Entry 9D94 (electron microscopy, 3.00 A resolution); this record covers chains Ib and Ja of the 48 polymer chains in the assembly.

# Chain Ib
Protein: Tail terminator
From: Mycobacterium phage Bxb1
UniProt: A0A345MFM5 (A0A345MFM5_9CAUD); residues 1-148 here = UniProt positions 1-148
Chain sequence (148 residues; row label = number of the first residue in the row):
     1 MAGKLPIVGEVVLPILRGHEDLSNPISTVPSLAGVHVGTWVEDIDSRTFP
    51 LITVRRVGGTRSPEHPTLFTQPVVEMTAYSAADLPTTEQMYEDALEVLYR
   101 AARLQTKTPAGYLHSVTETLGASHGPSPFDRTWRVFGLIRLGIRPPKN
Unresolved in the structure: 1

# Chain Ja
Protein: Major tail protein
From: Mycobacterium phage Bxb1
UniProt: Q9B0A2 (Q9B0A2_BPMB1); residues 1-283 here = UniProt positions 1-283
Chain sequence (283 residues; row label = number of the first residue in the row):
     1 MALKDDAVLIAARGYVYTAAVGTAAPTPSQLKLIDLEHPEAWDRTGWDLV
    51 GHTSEDDLPEFGFDGGDSEVRGSWQKKKLREVETEEIADYVVINLTQFDE
   101 TALELYFGPNQSATPGIFGVKSGSVVNERALLIVIVDNDVRLGFHARKAS
   151 LKREDAISLATDEFGALPVRATFLDYQSYNLYEWIEEDWFNAVDAPVVYL
   201 LDLGGATGGDYTLLVGGKSTGDIAYNANASAIKTAIGAVDDGVAESAWTV
   251 TADGSDFEISGPLAVALGVDSTTGGSGVTVDVV
Unresolved in the structure: 1

# Chain Ib / chain Ja interface
Residue-residue contacts - 18 pairs, chain Ib then chain Ja:
  Ala-2(Ib) / Asp-6(Ja)  hydrogen bond (backbone-side chain)
  Phe-69(Ib) / Ile-10(Ja)  hydrophobic
  Arg-103(Ib) / Arg-13(Ja)
  Arg-103(Ib) / Glu-37(Ja)  salt bridge
  Gln-105(Ib) / Ala-12(Ja)
  Gln-105(Ib) / Val-136(Ja)
  Gln-105(Ib) / Asn-138(Ja)
  Lys-107(Ib) / Asp-139(Ja)  salt bridge
  Tyr-112(Ib) / Asn-138(Ja)
  Tyr-112(Ib) / Asp-139(Ja)  hydrogen bond
  His-114(Ib) / Ile-10(Ja)  hydrogen bond (side chain-backbone)
  His-114(Ib) / Ala-12(Ja)
  His-114(Ib) / Asp-137(Ja)
  Arg-144(Ib) / Val-8(Ja)  hydrogen bond (side chain-backbone)
  Arg-144(Ib) / Ile-10(Ja)
  Arg-144(Ib) / Asp-137(Ja)  salt bridge
  Arg-144(Ib) / Asn-138(Ja)  hydrogen bond
  Lys-147(Ib) / Asp-139(Ja)  salt bridge
Other interface residues (no listed pair), chain Ib (12 interface residues in all): His-65, Leu-68, Ala-102
Other interface residues (no listed pair), chain Ja (15 interface residues in all): Asp-5, Ala-11, Tyr-15, Glu-55, Val-140

# In short
Chain Ib and chain Ja form an interface of 12 and 15 residues respectively, with 5 hydrogen bonds and 4 salt
bridges. Polar contacts include Arg-103(Ib)/Glu-37(Ja), Lys-107(Ib)/Asp-139(Ja) and Arg-144(Ib)/Asp-137(Ja).
Chain Ib is Tail terminator and chain Ja is Major tail protein, both from Mycobacterium phage Bxb1; the
structure, Mycobacteriophage Bxb1 portal and connector assembly - Composite map and model, was determined by
electron microscopy together with 9D9W, 9D93, 9D9L and 9D9X from the same study.
